PDB entry 8QV2 | electron microscopy, 9.20 A resolution (very low resolution: no residue pairs are listed; an interface is given only as per-side residue counts) | chains Sa and Sb of the 90 polymer chains in the assembly

# Chain Sa (and Sb)
Molecule: Spindle pole body component 110
Source organism: Saccharomyces cerevisiae
Notes: chain Sb of this document is another copy of the same molecule, construct and numbering; everything in this record applies to it too
UniProtKB: A0A8H8UNQ3 (A0A8H8UNQ3_YEASX); numbering as in UniProt (aligned over 1-944)
Amino-acid sequence (944 residues; each row starts with the number of its first residue):
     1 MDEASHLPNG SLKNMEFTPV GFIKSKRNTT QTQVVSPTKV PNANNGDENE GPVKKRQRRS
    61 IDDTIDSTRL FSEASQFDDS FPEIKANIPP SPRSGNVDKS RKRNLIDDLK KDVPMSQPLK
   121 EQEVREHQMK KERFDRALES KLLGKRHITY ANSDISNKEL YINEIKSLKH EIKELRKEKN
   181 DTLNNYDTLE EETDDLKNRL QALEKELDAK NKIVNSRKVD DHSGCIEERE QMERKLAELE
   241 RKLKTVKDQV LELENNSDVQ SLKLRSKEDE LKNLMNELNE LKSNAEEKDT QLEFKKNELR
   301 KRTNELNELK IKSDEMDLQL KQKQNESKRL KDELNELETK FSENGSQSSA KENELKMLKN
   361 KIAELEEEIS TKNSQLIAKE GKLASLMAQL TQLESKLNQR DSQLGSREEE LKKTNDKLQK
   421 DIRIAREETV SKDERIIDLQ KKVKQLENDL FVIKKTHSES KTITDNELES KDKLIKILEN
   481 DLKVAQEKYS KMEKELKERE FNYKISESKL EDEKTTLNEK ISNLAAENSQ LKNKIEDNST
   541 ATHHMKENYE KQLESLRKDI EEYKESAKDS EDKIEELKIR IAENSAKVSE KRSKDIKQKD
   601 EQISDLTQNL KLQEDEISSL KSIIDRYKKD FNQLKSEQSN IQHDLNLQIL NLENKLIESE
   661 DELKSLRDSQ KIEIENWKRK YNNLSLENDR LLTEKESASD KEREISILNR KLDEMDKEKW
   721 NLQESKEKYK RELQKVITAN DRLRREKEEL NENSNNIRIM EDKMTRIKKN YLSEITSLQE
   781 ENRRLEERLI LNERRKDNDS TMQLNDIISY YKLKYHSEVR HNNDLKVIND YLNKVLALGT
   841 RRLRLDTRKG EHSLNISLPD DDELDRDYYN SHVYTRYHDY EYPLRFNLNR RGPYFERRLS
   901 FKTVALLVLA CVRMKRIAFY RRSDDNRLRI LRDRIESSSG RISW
Unresolved in the structure: 1-163, 206-944 (chain Sb: 1-144, 207-944)

# Interface between chain Sa and chain Sb
At this resolution (9 A) residue pairs are not listed: 20 residues of chain Sa and 20 of chain Sb lie at the interface.

# Overview
The chain Sa/chain Sb interface involves 20 residues from each chain.
Both chains are Spindle pole body component 110 (Saccharomyces cerevisiae). Entry 8QV2 (Structure of the
native y-Tubulin Ring Complex (yTuRC) capping microtubule minus ends at the spindle pole ...) was determined
by electron microscopy, deposited together with 8QV0, 8QV3 and 8QRY.
